PDB entry 8TOE | electron microscopy, 2.90 A resolution | chains L and O of the 9 polymer chains in the assembly

== Chain L ==
Molecule: RNA polymerase sigma factor RpoD
Source organism: Escherichia coli (strain K12)
UniProt: Q0P6L9 (Q0P6L9_ECOLX); the author numbering skips numbers that UniProt does not, so the offset changes along the chain: -58 to 15 = UniProt 1-74; 41-48 = UniProt 75-82; 83-613 = UniProt 83-613
Chain sequence (613 residues; row label = number of the first residue in the row; note: 59 numbers in that range are skipped by the numbering (no residue carries them; nothing is unmodelled there); numbers below 1 keep their minus sign (Met-58 is residue -58)):
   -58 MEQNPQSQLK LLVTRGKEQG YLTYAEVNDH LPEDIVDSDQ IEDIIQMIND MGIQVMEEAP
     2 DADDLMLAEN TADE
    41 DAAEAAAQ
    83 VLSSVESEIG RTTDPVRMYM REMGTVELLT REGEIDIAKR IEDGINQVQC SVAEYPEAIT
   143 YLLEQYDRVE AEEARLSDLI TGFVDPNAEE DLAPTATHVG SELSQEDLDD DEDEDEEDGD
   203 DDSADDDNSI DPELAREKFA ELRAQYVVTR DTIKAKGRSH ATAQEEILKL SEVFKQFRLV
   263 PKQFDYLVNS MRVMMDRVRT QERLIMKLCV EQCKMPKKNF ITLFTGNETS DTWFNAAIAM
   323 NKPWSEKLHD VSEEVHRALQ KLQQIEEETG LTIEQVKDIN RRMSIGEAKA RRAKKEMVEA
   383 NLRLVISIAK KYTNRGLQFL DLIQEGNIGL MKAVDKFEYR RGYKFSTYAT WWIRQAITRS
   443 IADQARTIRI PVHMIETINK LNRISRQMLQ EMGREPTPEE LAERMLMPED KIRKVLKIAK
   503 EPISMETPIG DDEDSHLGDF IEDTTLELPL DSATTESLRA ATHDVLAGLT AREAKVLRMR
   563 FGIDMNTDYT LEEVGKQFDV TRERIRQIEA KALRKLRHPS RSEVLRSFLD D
Unresolved in the structure: -58 to 8, 83-93, 168-214, 237-241, 613
Small-molecule neighbours:
  - chapso (1N7), molecule 1: Ile505, Pro510, Ile511, Gly512, Leu519
  - chapso (1N7), molecule 2: Ile511, Leu519, Phe522, Ile523

== Chain O ==
Molecule: Nontemplate strand of lamdba PR promoter DNA
Sequence (105 nucleotides; each row starts with the number of its first residue):
     1 CGGAATCGAG GGATCCTCTA GAGTTGGATA AATATCTAAC ACCGTGCGTG TTGACTATTT
    61 TACCTCTGGC GGTGATAATG GTTGCATGTA CTAAGGAGGT TGTCG
Unresolved in the structure: 1-39, 76-78, 83-105

== How chain L and chain O interact ==
Residue-residue contacts - 27 pairs, chain L then chain O:
  Arg99(L) - DG81(O)  hydrogen bond to the base
  Met102(L) - DG80(O)  base contact
  Leu110(L) - DT79(O)  base contact
  Ala382(L) - DT79(O)  base contact
  Arg385(L) - DT79(O)  phosphate contact
  Arg385(L) - DG80(O)  base contact
  Ile388(L) - DG81(O)  sugar contact
  Lys392(L) - DG81(O)  phosphate contact
  Lys392(L) - DT82(O)  phosphate contact
  Thr395(L) - DT82(O)  hydrogen bond to the phosphate
  Phe401(L) - DG81(O)  sugar contact
  Lys418(L) - DG74(O)  phosphate contact
  Tyr425(L) - DA75(O)  sugar contact
  Ser428(L) - DT79(O)  hydrogen bond to the base
  Thr429(L) - DA75(O)  phosphate contact
  Tyr430(L) - DA75(O)  sugar contact
  Trp433(L) - DA75(O)  phosphate contact
  Gln437(L) - DT73(O)  base contact
  Arg451(L) - DC70(O)  salt bridge to the phosphate
  Pro453(L) - DG69(O)  phosphate contact
  His455(L) - DG69(O)  salt bridge to the phosphate
  Asp581(L) - DT51(O)  phosphate contact
  Val582(L) - DT51(O)  phosphate contact
  Thr583(L) - DT51(O)  sugar contact
  Glu585(L) - DT52(O)  base contact
  Arg586(L) - DG50(O)  salt bridge to the phosphate
  Arg586(L) - DT51(O)  phosphate contact
Interface residues without a listed pair, chain L (33 interface residues in all): Met105, Asn383, Leu386, Ser389, Lys393, Arg423, Thr432, Trp434, Lys593
Interface residues without a listed pair, chain O (15 interface residues in all): DT49, DG53, DG68

== In short ==
Chain L and chain O form an interface of 33 and 15 residues respectively; the contacts include 3 hydrogen
bonds and 3 salt bridges. Polar contacts include Arg99(L)-DG81(O), Ser428(L)-DT79(O) and Thr395(L)-DT82(O).
Chain L binds chapso.
Chain L is RNA polymerase sigma factor RpoD (Escherichia coli (strain K12)) and chain O is Nontemplate strand
of lamdba PR promoter DNA; the structure, Escherichia coli RNA polymerase unwinding intermediate (I1c) at the
lambda PR promoter, was determined by electron microscopy (same publication as 8TO1, 8TO6, 8TO8 and 8TOM).
